PDB entry 4LTP | X-ray diffraction, 3.80 A resolution | chains B and C of the 4 polymer chains in the assembly

Chain B (and C):
Name: Ion transport protein
From: Alkalilimnicola ehrlichii
Notes: fragment: Pore and cytoplasmic domains; chain C of this document is another copy of the same molecule, construct and numbering; everything in this record applies to it too
UniProt: Q0ABW0 (Q0ABW0_ALHEH); residues 143-288 here = UniProt positions 143-288
Amino-acid sequence (152 residues; numbered 137 to 288; the number before each row is that of its first residue):
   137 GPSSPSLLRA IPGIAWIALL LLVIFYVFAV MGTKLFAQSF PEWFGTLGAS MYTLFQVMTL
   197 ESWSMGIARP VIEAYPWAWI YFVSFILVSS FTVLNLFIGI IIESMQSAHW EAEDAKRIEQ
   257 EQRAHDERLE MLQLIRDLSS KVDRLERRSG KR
Disordered / not traced: 137-147, 286-288
Construct notes: expression tag (137-142)
Bound ions: Ca2+: Glu178 (shared with Glu209(C) of chain C)
What the authors report for this chain:
  - Ca2+ coordination: Ser198

Interface between chain B and chain C:
Residue-residue contacts (53):
  Glu178(B) - Glu209(C)
  Trp179(B) - Arg205(C)
  Tyr188(B) - Trp199(C)
  Tyr188(B) - Ser200(C)  hydrogen bond
  Tyr188(B) - Ala204(C)
  Tyr188(B) - Arg205(C)
  Tyr188(B) - Ile208(C)
  Tyr188(B) - Trp215(C)  hydrophobic
  Tyr188(B) - Val219(C)  hydrophobic
  Thr189(B) - Arg205(C)
  Phe191(B) - Trp199(C)  hydrophobic
  Phe191(B) - Val219(C)  hydrophobic
  Phe191(B) - Ile222(C)  hydrophobic
  Phe191(B) - Leu223(C)  hydrophobic
  Gln192(B) - Ser200(C)  hydrogen bond
  Gln192(B) - Met201(C)  hydrogen bond
  Gln192(B) - Arg205(C)
  Thr195(B) - Leu196(C)
  Thr195(B) - Trp199(C)  hydrogen bond
  Glu197(B) - Ser198(C)
  Glu197(B) - Trp199(C)
  Glu197(B) - Ser200(C)  hydrogen bond (side chain-backbone)
  Glu197(B) - Met201(C)  hydrogen bond (side chain-backbone)
  Ser198(B) - Met201(C)
  Ile203(B) - Arg205(C)
  Phe233(B) - Leu230(C)  hydrophobic
  Phe233(B) - Phe233(C)  hydrophobic
  Ile236(B) - Ile234(C)
  Ile237(B) - Ile234(C)  hydrophobic
  Ile237(B) - Ile237(C)  hydrophobic
  Ser240(B) - Ile238(C)
  Met241(B) - Ile237(C)
  Met241(B) - Ile238(C)  hydrophobic
  Met241(B) - Met241(C)  hydrophobic
  Met241(B) - Gln242(C)
  Glu263(B) - His261(C)  salt bridge
  Glu263(B) - Arg264(C)
  Glu266(B) - Leu268(C)
  Glu266(B) - Arg272(C)  salt bridge
  Met267(B) - Met267(C)  hydrophobic
  Met267(B) - Leu268(C)  hydrophobic
  Met267(B) - Ile271(C)  hydrophobic
  Leu270(B) - Ile271(C)  hydrophobic
  Leu270(B) - Arg272(C)
  Ile271(B) - Ile271(C)  hydrophobic
  Leu274(B) - Leu274(C)  hydrophobic
  Leu274(B) - Ser275(C)
  Leu274(B) - Val278(C)  hydrophobic
  Val278(B) - Val278(C)  hydrophobic
  Arg280(B) - Glu282(C)
  Leu281(B) - Leu281(C)
  Leu281(B) - Glu282(C)
  Arg284(B) - Glu282(C)
Interface residues without a listed pair, chain B (29 interface residues in all): Gly202, Ala244, His245, Lys277
Interface residues without a listed pair, chain C (33 interface residues in all): Gly202, Ala260

Overview:
29 residues of chain B and 33 residues of chain C are in contact; the contacts include 6 hydrogen bonds and 2
salt bridges. Among the polar pairs are Glu263(B)-His261(C), Glu266(B)-Arg272(C) and Tyr188(B)-Ser200(C). From
the paper: Ca2+ coordination by Ser198(B).
Both chains are Ion transport protein (Alkalilimnicola ehrlichii). Entry 4LTP (Bacterial sodium channel in
high calcium, I222 space group, crystal 2) was determined by X-ray diffraction (same publication as 4LTO, 4LTQ
and 4LTR).
